6AGB - chains A and H of the 11 polymer chains in the assembly; structure by electron microscopy, 3.48 A resolution.

Chain A:
Molecule: Ribonuclease P RNA
From: Saccharomyces cerevisiae (strain ATCC 204508 / S288c)
Sequence (369 nucleotides; row label = number of the first residue in the row):
     1 GUGGAACAGUGGUAAUUCCUACGAUUAAGAAACCUGUUUACAGAAGGAUC
    51 CCCACCUAUGGGCGGGUUAUCAGAUAUUAUCAGGUGGGAAAUUCGGUGGA
   101 ACACAGUGGAGCCUUGUCCUCCGGGUUAAUGUCGCUUUUGGCAUUGGCCC
   151 CUGCUCCUGAGAGAAGAAAUAUACUGGGGAACCAGUCUUUACCGACCGUU
   201 GUUAUCAGAAAUUCACGGAGUUCGGCCUAGGUCGGACUCCGAUGGGAACG
   251 GCAACGGUUGUUCCGUUUGACUUGUCGCCCGCUACGGCGUGAGCGUCAAG
   301 GUCUGUUGAGUGCAAUCGUAGGACGUCAUUAGUGGCGAACCCGAUACCGA
   351 UUACUGCUGCUGUUCCAGC

Chain H:
Name: Ribonucleases P/MRP protein subunit POP8
From: Saccharomyces cerevisiae (strain ATCC 204508 / S288c)
Notes: EC 3.1.26.5
UniProt: P38208 (POP8_YEAST); residues 1-133 here = UniProt positions 1-133
Chain sequence (133 residues; each row starts with the number of its first residue):
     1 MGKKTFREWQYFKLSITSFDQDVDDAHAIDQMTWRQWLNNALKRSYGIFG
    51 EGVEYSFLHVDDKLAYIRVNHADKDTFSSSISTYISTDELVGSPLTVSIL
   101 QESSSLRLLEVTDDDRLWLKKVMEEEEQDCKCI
Not modelled in the structure: 1-2

Interface between chain A and chain H:
Contacting residue pairs (8; chain A residue first):
  G321(A) - Lys4(H)  salt bridge to the phosphate
  G322(A) - Lys3(H)  hydrogen bond to the phosphate
  G322(A) - Lys4(H)  phosphate contact
  U330(A) - Arg107(H)  hydrogen bond to the sugar
  A331(A) - Arg107(H)  salt bridge to the phosphate
  G334(A) - Thr5(H)  phosphate contact
  G334(A) - Arg7(H)  hydrogen bond to the phosphate
  G335(A) - Arg7(H)  salt bridge to the phosphate
Other interface residues (no listed pair), chain A (8 interface residues in all): A323, G332
Other interface residues (no listed pair), chain H (6 interface residues in all): Lys131

In short:
Chain A and chain H form an interface of 8 and 6 residues respectively; the contacts include 3 hydrogen bonds
and 3 salt bridges. Among the polar pairs are U330(A)-Arg107(H), G322(A)-Lys3(H) and G334(A)-Arg7(H).
Chain A is Ribonuclease P RNA and chain H is Ribonucleases P/MRP protein subunit POP8, both from Saccharomyces
cerevisiae (strain ATCC 204508 / S288c); the structure, Cryo-EM structure of yeast Ribonuclease P, was
determined by electron microscopy together with 6AH3 from the same study.
